PDB entry 4DTN | X-ray diffraction, 1.96 A resolution | chains A and T of the 3 polymer chains in the assembly

Chain A:
Molecule: DNA polymerase
Organism: Enterobacteria phage RB69
Notes: EC 2.7.7.7
Reference sequence: Q38087 (DPOL_BPR69); numbering as in UniProt (aligned over 1-903)
Chain sequence (903 residues; numbered 1 to 903; the number before each row is that of its first residue):
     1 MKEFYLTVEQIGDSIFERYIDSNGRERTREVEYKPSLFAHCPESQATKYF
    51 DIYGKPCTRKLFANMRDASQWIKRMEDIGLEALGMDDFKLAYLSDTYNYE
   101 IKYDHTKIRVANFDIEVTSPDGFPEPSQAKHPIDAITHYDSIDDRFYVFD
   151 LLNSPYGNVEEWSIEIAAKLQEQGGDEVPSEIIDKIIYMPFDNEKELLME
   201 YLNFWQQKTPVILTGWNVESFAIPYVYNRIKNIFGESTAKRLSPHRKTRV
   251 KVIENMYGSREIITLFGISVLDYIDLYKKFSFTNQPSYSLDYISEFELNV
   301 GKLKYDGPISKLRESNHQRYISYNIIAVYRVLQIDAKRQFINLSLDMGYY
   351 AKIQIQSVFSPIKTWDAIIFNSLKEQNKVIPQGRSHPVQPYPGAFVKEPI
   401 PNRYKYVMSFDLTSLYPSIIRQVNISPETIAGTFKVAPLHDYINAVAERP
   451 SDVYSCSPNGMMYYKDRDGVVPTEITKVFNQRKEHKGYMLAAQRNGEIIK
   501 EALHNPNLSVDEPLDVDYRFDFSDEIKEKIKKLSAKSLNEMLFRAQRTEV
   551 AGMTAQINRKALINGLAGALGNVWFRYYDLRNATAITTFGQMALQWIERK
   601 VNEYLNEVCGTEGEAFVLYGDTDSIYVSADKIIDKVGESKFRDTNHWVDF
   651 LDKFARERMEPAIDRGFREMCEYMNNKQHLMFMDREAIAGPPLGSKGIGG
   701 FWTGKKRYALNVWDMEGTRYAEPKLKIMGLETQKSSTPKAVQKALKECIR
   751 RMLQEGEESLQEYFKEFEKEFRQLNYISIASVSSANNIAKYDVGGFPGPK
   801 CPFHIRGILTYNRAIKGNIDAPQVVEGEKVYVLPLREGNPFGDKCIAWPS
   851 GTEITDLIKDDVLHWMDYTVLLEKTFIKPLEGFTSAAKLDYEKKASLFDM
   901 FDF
Sequence notes: conflict Ala-222 (Asp in Q38087), Ala-327 (Asp in Q38087), Ala-561 (Leu in Q38087), Gly-565 (Ser in Q38087), Ala-567 (Tyr in Q38087)
Bound ions: Ca2+ site 1 near Glu-116 (its only coordinating residue here); Ca2+ site 2: Asp-411, Leu-412, Asp-623 (together with 2'-deoxyadenosine 5'-triphosphate); Ca2+ site 3: Asp-411, Asp-623 (together with 2'-deoxyadenosine 5'-triphosphate); Ca2+ site 4: Asn-505, Asn-507, Lys-531; Ca2+ site 5 near Glu-716 (its only coordinating residue here)
Small-molecule neighbours: 2'-deoxyadenosine 5'-triphosphate (DTP): Asp-411, Leu-412, Thr-413, Ser-414, Leu-415, Tyr-416, Pro-417, Arg-482, Lys-486, Lys-560, Asn-564, Thr-622, Asp-623
Curated features (UniProtKB/Swiss-Prot):
  - region: Thr-248 to Thr-264 (Beta hairpin), Lys-705 to Tyr-708 (Binding of DNA in B-conformation), Leu-897 to Phe-903 (Interaction with the polymerase clamp)
  - binding site (Mg(2+)): Asp-114, Glu-116, Asp-411, Leu-412, Asp-623
  - binding site (substrate): Ser-414 to Tyr-416, Arg-482, Lys-560
  - site: Asp-621 (Optimization of metal coordination by the polymerase active site), Lys-706 (Optimization of metal coordination by the polymerase active site), Asp-714 (Essential for viral replication)
  - mutagenesis: Leu-415 (L415A/G: Decreases base selectivity by several hundred fold; L415G/F: Increased misinsertion, increased mismatch extension and inefficient proofreading; L415M: No effect on base selectivity), Asp-621 (D621A: Drastic decrease in the efficiency of incorporation of dGMP), Lys-706 (K706A: Almost complete loss of polymerase activity), Asp-714 (D714A: Complete loss of viral replication)
From the paper describing this entry:
  - binding site for DNA template (chain T): Ile-362, Asn-572

Chain T:
Molecule: DNA template
Sequence (17 nucleotides; numbered 2 to 18; the number before each row is that of its first residue):
     2 CAXTTAAGCAGTCCGCG
Modified residues: 3DR (1',2'-dideoxyribofuranose-5'-phosphate) at position 4

How chain A and chain T interact:
Pairs across the interface (38):
  Ser-360(A) / DA3(T)  phosphate contact
  Ser-360(A) / 3DR_4(T)  hydrogen bond to the phosphate
  Pro-361(A) / 3DR_4(T)  phosphate contact
  Ile-362(A) / DA3(T)  sugar contact
  Ile-362(A) / 3DR_4(T)  hydrogen bond to the phosphate
  Lys-363(A) / DC2(T)  salt bridge to the phosphate
  Tyr-391(A) / DT5(T)  hydrogen bond to the phosphate
  Tyr-391(A) / DT6(T)  sugar contact
  Pro-392(A) / DT6(T)  phosphate contact
  Pro-392(A) / DA7(T)  phosphate contact
  Gly-393(A) / DT6(T)  hydrogen bond to the phosphate
  Gly-393(A) / DA7(T)  hydrogen bond to the phosphate
  Ala-394(A) / DA7(T)  sugar contact
  Val-396(A) / DA7(T)  phosphate contact
  Val-396(A) / DA8(T)  phosphate contact
  Gly-565(A) / 3DR_4(T)  sugar contact
  Gly-568(A) / 3DR_4(T)  sugar contact
  Gly-568(A) / DT5(T)  sugar contact
  Ala-569(A) / 3DR_4(T)  sugar contact
  Asn-572(A) / 3DR_4(T)  hydrogen bond to the phosphate
  Asn-572(A) / DT5(T)  hydrogen bond to the phosphate
  Trp-574(A) / DA3(T)  stacking on the base
  Lys-705(A) / DA8(T)  salt bridge to the phosphate
  Lys-705(A) / DG9(T)  sugar contact
  Lys-706(A) / DA7(T)  base contact
  Lys-706(A) / DA8(T)  sugar contact
  Arg-707(A) / DG9(T)  hydrogen bond to the sugar
  Arg-707(A) / DC10(T)  salt bridge to the phosphate
  Glu-731(A) / DC10(T)  sugar contact
  Pro-799(A) / DC14(T)  phosphate contact
  Lys-800(A) / DT13(T)  phosphate contact
  Lys-800(A) / DC14(T)  hydrogen bond to the phosphate
  Cys-801(A) / DT13(T)  sugar contact
  Phe-803(A) / DG12(T)  sugar contact
  Phe-803(A) / DT13(T)  phosphate contact
  Lys-844(A) / DT13(T)  salt bridge to the phosphate
  Lys-874(A) / DG12(T)  salt bridge to the phosphate
  Lys-878(A) / DA11(T)  salt bridge to the phosphate
Other interface residues (no listed pair), chain A (32 interface residues in all): Phe-359, Pro-390, Glu-398, Gly-571, Thr-703, Lys-734, Arg-806

In short:
32 residues of chain A face 13 of chain T across their interface, with 9 hydrogen bonds, 6 salt bridges and 1
aromatic stacking contact. Polar pairs include Arg-707(A)/DG9(T), Ser-360(A)/3DR_4(T) and Ile-362(A)/3DR_4(T).
Ligands of chain A: 2'-deoxyadenosine 5'-triphosphate. From the paper: a binding site for DNA template (chain
T) at Ile-362(A) and Asn-572(A).
Here chain A is DNA polymerase (Enterobacteria phage RB69) and chain T is DNA template. Entry 4DTN (RB69 DNA
Polymerase Ternary Complex with dATP Opposite an Abasic Site and ddA/dT as the Penultimate ...) was determined
by X-ray diffraction, deposited together with 4DTJ, 4DTM, 4DTO, 4DTP, 4DTR, 4DTS, 4DTU and 4DTX.
